Entry 1CJG (solution NMR); this record covers chains A and B of the 4 polymer chains in the assembly.

# Chain A (and B)
Molecule: Protein (lac repressor)
From: Escherichia coli
Notes: fragment: headpiece, residues 1 - 62; chain B of this document is another copy of the same molecule, construct and numbering; everything in this record applies to it too
UniProt: P03023 (LACI_ECOLI); residue numbers follow UniProt; this construct covers 1-62
Amino-acid sequence (62 residues; each row starts with the number of its first residue):
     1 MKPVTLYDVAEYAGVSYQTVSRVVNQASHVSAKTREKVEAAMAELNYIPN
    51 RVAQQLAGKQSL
Swiss-Prot annotation at these positions:
  - DNA-binding region: L6 to N25 (H-T-H motif)
  - mutagenesis: Y17 (Y17H: Broadening of specificity), R22 (R22N: Recognizes an operator variant)
From the paper describing this entry:
  - self-association interface (contacts with another copy of this molecule); pairs are residue here / residue on that copy: V52-V52 (hydrophobic contact), V52-L56, V52-Q55, A53-L56 (hydrophobic contact), L56-L56 (hydrophobic contact), V52, A53, Q55, L56
  - binding site for the 22-nt DNA strand: T5, L6, Y7, S21, N25, Y47, N50, A53, Q54, A57
  - binding site for the 22-nt DNA strand: Y17, Q18, H29, V30, S31, L56
  - specificity-determining residues: Y17, Q18 (citing earlier work)
  - conformationally variable residues (loop rearrangement): Y17, Q26

# How chain A and chain B interact
Residue-residue contacts - 8 pairs, chain A then chain B:
  V52(A) with V52(B); Q55(B); L56(B)
  A53(A) with L56(B)
  Q55(A) with V52(B)
  L56(A) with V52(B); A53(B); L56(B)

# In short
Chain A and chain B each contribute 4 residues to their interface. UniProt lists 2 mutagenesis sites on chain
A. The paper reports a binding site for the 22-nt DNA strand at T5(A), L6(A) and Y7(A) among others;
specificity determinants Y17(A) and Q18(A).
Both chains are Protein (lac repressor) (Escherichia coli). Entry 1CJG (NMR structure of lac repressor
HP62-DNA complex) was determined by solution NMR.
